PDB entry 8F6Q | electron microscopy, 3.60 A resolution | chains B and C of the 8 polymer chains in the assembly

Chain B (and C):
Molecule: C8-71
From: synthetic construct
Notes: chain C of this document is another copy of the same molecule, construct and numbering; everything in this record applies to it too
Amino-acid sequence (213 residues; row label = number of the first residue in the row; numbers below 1 keep their minus sign (Met-1 is residue -1)):
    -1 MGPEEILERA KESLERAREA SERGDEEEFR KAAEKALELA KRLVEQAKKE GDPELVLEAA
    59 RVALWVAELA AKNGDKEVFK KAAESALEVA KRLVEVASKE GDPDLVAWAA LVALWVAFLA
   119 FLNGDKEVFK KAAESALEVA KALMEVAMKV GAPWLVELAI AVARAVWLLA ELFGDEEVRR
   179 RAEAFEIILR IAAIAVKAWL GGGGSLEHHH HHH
Unresolved in the structure: -1 to 0, 200-211

Interface between chain B and chain C:
Contacting residue pairs (30; chain B residue first):
  Glu132(B) with Lys70(C), salt bridge
  Lys139(B) with Glu66(C), salt bridge; Trp113(C)
  Glu143(B) with Arg59(C), salt bridge
  Arg178(B) with Phe119(C)
  Arg179(B) with Phe116(C); Leu120(C)
  Glu181(B) with Leu170(C)
  Ala182(B) with Phe116(C), hydrophobic; Phe119(C), hydrophobic; Leu167(C), hydrophobic; Leu170(C)
  Phe183(B) with Trp113(C), hydrophobic; Phe116(C), hydrophobic
  Ile185(B) with Ala163(C), hydrophobic; Leu166(C), hydrophobic
  Ile186(B) with Leu112(C); Trp113(C), hydrophobic; Phe116(C), hydrophobic
  Ile189(B) with Leu112(C), hydrophobic; Ala159(C); Val160(C), hydrophobic; Ala163(C), hydrophobic
  Ala190(B) with Leu109(C), hydrophobic
  Ile192(B) with Glu155(C); Leu156(C), hydrophobic
  Ala193(B) with Leu109(C), hydrophobic
  Ala196(B) with Trp152(C), hydrophobic
  Trp197(B) with Asp102(C), hydrogen bond; Trp106(C)
Interface residues without a listed pair, chain C (21 interface residues in all): Ala105

Overview:
16 residues of chain B face 21 of chain C across their interface; the contacts include 1 hydrogen bond and 3
salt bridges. Among the polar pairs are Glu132(B)-Lys70(C), Lys139(B)-Glu66(C) and Glu143(B)-Arg59(C).
Both chains are C8-71 (synthetic construct). Entry 8F6Q (CryoEM structure of designed modular protein oligomer
C8-71) was determined by electron microscopy together with 8F6R from the same study.
